4NRK - chains A and F of the 6 polymer chains in the assembly; structure by X-ray diffraction, 2.63 A resolution.

# Chain A
Molecule: Hemagglutinin HA1 chain
Organism: Influenza B virus
UniProt: P03460 (HEMA_INBLE); residues 1-346 here correspond to UniProt positions 16-361 (UniProt number = residue number + 15)
Chain sequence (346 residues; numbered 1 to 346; the number before each row is that of its first residue):
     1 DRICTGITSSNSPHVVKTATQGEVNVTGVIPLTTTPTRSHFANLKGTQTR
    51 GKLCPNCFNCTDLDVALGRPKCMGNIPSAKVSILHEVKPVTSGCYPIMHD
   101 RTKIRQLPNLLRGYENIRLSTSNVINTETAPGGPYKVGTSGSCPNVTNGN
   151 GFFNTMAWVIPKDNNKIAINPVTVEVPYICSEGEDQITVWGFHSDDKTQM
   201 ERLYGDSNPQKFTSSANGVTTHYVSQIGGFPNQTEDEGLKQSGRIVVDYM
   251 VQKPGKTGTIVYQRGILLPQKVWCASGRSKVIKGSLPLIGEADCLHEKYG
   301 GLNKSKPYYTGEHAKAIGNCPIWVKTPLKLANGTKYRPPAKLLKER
Unresolved in the structure: 341-346
Cystine bridges: Cys54-Cys57, Cys60-Cys72, Cys94-Cys143, Cys180-Cys274, Cys294-Cys320
Covalently attached groups: N-acetylglucosamine (NAG) linked to Asn25, Asn145, Asn232, Asn303, Asn332
Construct notes: conflict Arg38 (Lys53 in P03460), Ile76 (Thr91 in P03460), Val90 (Ala105 in P03460), Thr147 (Ala162 in P03460), Ile167 (Thr182 in P03460); engineered mutation Tyr95 (Phe110 in P03460)

# Chain F
Molecule: Hemagglutinin HA2 chain
Organism: Influenza B virus
UniProt: P03460 (HEMA_INBLE); residues 1-176 here correspond to UniProt positions 362-537 (UniProt number = residue number + 361)
Chain sequence (182 residues; each row starts with the number of its first residue):
     1 GFFGAIAGFLEGGWEGMIAGWHGYTSHGAHGVAVAADLKSTQEAINKITK
    51 NLNSLSELEVKNLQRLSGAMNELHDEILELDEKVDDLRADTISSQIELAV
   101 LLSNEGIINSEDEHLLALERKLKKMLGPSAVEIGNGCFETKHKCNQTCLD
   151 RIAAGTFNAGDFSLPTFDSLNITAASGALVPR
Unresolved in the structure: 169-182
Cystine bridges: Cys144-Cys148
Covalently attached groups: N-acetylglucosamine (NAG) linked to Asn145
Construct notes: conflict Ser54 (Tyr415 in P03460); expression tag (177-182)

# How chain A and chain F interact
Residue-residue contacts - 8 pairs, chain A then chain F:
  Asn217(A) - Glu72(F)  hydrogen bond
  Asn217(A) - Leu73(F)
  Gly218(A) - Leu73(F)
  Lys253(A) - Asp75(F)  salt bridge
  Lys256(A) - Glu72(F)  salt bridge
  Arg278(A) - Glu79(F)  salt bridge
  Arg278(A) - Glu82(F)  salt bridge
  Lys315(A) - Lys83(F)

# Summary
The chain A/chain F interface involves 6 residues from each chain; the contacts include 1 hydrogen bond and 4
salt bridges. Polar contacts include Lys253(A)-Asp75(F), Lys256(A)-Glu72(F) and Arg278(A)-Glu79(F). Covalently
linked N-acetylglucosamine: at Asn25(A), Asn145(A), Asn232(A), Asn303(A) and Asn332(A). N-acetylglucosamine is
covalently linked to Asn145(F).
Chain A is Hemagglutinin HA1 chain and chain F is Hemagglutinin HA2 chain, both from Influenza B virus; the
structure, Structure of hemagglutinin with F95Y mutation of influenza virus B/Lee/40 complex with LSTc, was
determined by X-ray diffraction together with 4NRJ and 4NRL from the same study.
